PDB entry 6B6M | X-ray diffraction, 1.91 A resolution | chains A and C of the 5 polymer chains in the assembly

Chain A (and C):
Name: Cyanate hydratase
From: Serratia proteamaculans (strain 568)
Notes: EC 4.2.1.104; chain C of this document is another copy of the same molecule, construct and numbering; everything in this record applies to it too
UniProtKB: A8GBZ7 (CYNS_SERP5); residue numbers follow UniProt; this construct covers 1-156
Sequence (156 residues; each row starts with the number of its first residue):
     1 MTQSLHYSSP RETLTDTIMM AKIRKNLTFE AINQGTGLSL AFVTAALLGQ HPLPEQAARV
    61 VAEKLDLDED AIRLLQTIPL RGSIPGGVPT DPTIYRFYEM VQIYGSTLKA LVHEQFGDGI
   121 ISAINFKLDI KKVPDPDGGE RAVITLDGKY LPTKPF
Disordered / not traced: 1
Curated features (UniProtKB/Swiss-Prot):
  - active site: Arg96, Glu99, Ser122

Interface between chain A and chain C:
Pairs across the interface (23; chain A residue first):
  Gln3(A) with Lys22(C); Ile23(C); Asn26(C); Leu27(C)
  Ser4(A) with Met19(C)
  Leu5(A) with Met20(C), hydrophobic; Ile23(C), hydrophobic
  His6(A) with Thr15(C); Leu48(C)
  Tyr7(A) with Asp16(C), hydrogen bond; Met19(C); Met20(C)
  Pro10(A) with Met20(C), hydrophobic
  Asp70(A) with Arg24(C), salt bridge
  Arg73(A) with Ile23(C); Arg24(C)
  Pro79(A) with Asp91(C)
  Leu80(A) with Asp91(C); Ile94(C), hydrophobic
  Arg81(A) with Thr90(C), hydrogen bond (backbone-side chain); Asp91(C), hydrogen bond (backbone-side chain); Pro92(C)
  Gly82(A) with Thr90(C)
Other interface residues (no listed pair), chain A (16 interface residues in all): Leu74, Thr77, Ile124, Phe156
Other interface residues (no listed pair), chain C (16 interface residues in all): Arg96, Tyr104

Overview:
The chain A/chain C interface involves 16 residues from each chain; the contacts include 3 hydrogen bonds and
1 salt bridge. Polar pairs include Asp70(A)-Arg24(C), Tyr7(A)-Asp16(C) and Arg81(A)-Thr90(C). From UniProt: 3
active-site residues on chain A.
Chain A and chain C are both Cyanate hydratase (Serratia proteamaculans (strain 568)); the structure, Cyanase
from Serratia proteamaculans, was determined by X-ray diffraction, deposited together with 6BY0.
